Entry 8JDI (X-ray diffraction, 3.37 A resolution); this record covers chains A and E of the 4 polymer chains in the assembly.

== Chain A ==
Protein: CRISPR-associated protein Csy3
From: Pseudomonas aeruginosa UCBPP-PA14
UniProtKB: Q02MM1 (CSY3_PSEAB); residue numbers follow UniProt; this construct covers 1-342
Amino-acid sequence (342 residues; row label = number of the first residue in the row):
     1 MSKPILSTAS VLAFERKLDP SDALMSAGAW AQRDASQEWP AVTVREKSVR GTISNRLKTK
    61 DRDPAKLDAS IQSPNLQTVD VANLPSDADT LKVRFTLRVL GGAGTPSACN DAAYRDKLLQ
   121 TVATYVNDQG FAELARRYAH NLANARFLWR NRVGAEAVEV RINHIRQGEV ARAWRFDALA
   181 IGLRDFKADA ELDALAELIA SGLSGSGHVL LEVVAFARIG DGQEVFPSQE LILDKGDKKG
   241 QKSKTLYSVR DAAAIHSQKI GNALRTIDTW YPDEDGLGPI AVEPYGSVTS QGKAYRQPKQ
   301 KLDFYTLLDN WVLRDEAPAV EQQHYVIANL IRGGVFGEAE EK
Disordered / not traced: 1-4, 55-74, 231-240, 288-291

== Chain E ==
Protein: AcrIF25
From: Alcanivorax sp. KX64203
UniProtKB: A0A154C2D0 (A0A154C2D0_9GAMM); residue numbers follow UniProt; this construct covers 1-166
Amino-acid sequence (166 residues; row label = number of the first residue in the row):
     1 MDNDDKKPDA LIHLRVPAEV KGRWVKESRL EGMKLTDWIT GRVEAKALSI AEVLEEAAAM
    61 ARSLEDSPIF YRNKLCADGI VTIQQQAARF SAATDDATRL DAALWAREGY QLLSSGLPDS
   121 YSGAVPNEGR TGWVTASQMA RLFGGEALWI ERCQQELGGA GKEDGR
Disordered / not traced: 1-8, 159-166

== Interface between chain A and chain E ==
Residue-residue contacts - 56 pairs, chain A then chain E:
  V49(A) with E108(E)
  R50(A) with T82(E); D101(E), salt bridge; L104(E); W105(E), hydrogen bond (backbone-side chain); E108(E), salt bridge
  G51(A) with T82(E); W105(E), hydrogen bond (backbone-side chain)
  T52(A) with D78(E); V81(E); T82(E), hydrogen bond (backbone-side chain); Q85(E)
  I53(A) with Q85(E), hydrogen bond (backbone-side chain); W105(E), hydrophobic
  Q77(A) with L75(E); D78(E); L112(E)
  V79(A) with S115(E)
  V81(A) with Q111(E)
  N83(A) with E146(E), hydrogen bond
  S86(A) with A147(E); L148(E)
  R146(A) with G123(E); A124(E), hydrogen bond (side chain-backbone)
  W149(A) with D119(E); Y121(E); W133(E)
  R150(A) with Y110(E); S114(E), hydrogen bond; L117(E); W133(E); A136(E)
  G154(A) with S137(E)
  L183(A) with Y121(E); A124(E)
  G222(A) with G145(E); E146(E)
  Q223(A) with A140(E), hydrogen bond (side chain-backbone); G144(E); G145(E), hydrogen bond (side chain-backbone)
  E224(A) with Y110(E); Q111(E), hydrogen bond; S114(E), hydrogen bond
  F226(A) with S114(E)
  Q229(A) with L117(E), hydrogen bond (side chain-backbone); D119(E)
  K244(A) with R72(E); N73(E); L75(E); S115(E); G116(E), hydrogen bond (side chain-backbone)
  K259(A) with D119(E)
  G278(A) with A124(E)
  P279(A) with G123(E); A124(E), hydrogen bond (backbone-backbone)
  I280(A) with G123(E)
Other interface residues (no listed pair), chain A (30 interface residues in all): V153, D221, S228, S243, L277
Other interface residues (no listed pair), chain E (35 interface residues in all): Q86, S120, V134, R141

== Overview ==
Chain A and chain E form an interface of 30 and 35 residues respectively, with 14 hydrogen bonds and 2 salt
bridges. Polar contacts include R50(A)-D101(E), R50(A)-E108(E) and R50(A)-W105(E).
Here chain A is CRISPR-associated protein Csy3 (Pseudomonas aeruginosa UCBPP-PA14) and chain E is AcrIF25
(Alcanivorax sp. KX64203). Entry 8JDI (Crystal structure of Cas7-AcrIF25 complex) was determined by X-ray
diffraction, deposited together with 8JDH.
